9K75 - chains B and C of the 3 polymer chains in the assembly; structure by electron microscopy, 3.11 A resolution.

== Chain B (and C) ==
Name: Spike glycoprotein
Notes: chain C of this document is another copy of the same molecule, construct and numbering; everything in this record applies to it too
Chain sequence (1243 residues; numbered 1 to 1243; the number before each row is that of its first residue):
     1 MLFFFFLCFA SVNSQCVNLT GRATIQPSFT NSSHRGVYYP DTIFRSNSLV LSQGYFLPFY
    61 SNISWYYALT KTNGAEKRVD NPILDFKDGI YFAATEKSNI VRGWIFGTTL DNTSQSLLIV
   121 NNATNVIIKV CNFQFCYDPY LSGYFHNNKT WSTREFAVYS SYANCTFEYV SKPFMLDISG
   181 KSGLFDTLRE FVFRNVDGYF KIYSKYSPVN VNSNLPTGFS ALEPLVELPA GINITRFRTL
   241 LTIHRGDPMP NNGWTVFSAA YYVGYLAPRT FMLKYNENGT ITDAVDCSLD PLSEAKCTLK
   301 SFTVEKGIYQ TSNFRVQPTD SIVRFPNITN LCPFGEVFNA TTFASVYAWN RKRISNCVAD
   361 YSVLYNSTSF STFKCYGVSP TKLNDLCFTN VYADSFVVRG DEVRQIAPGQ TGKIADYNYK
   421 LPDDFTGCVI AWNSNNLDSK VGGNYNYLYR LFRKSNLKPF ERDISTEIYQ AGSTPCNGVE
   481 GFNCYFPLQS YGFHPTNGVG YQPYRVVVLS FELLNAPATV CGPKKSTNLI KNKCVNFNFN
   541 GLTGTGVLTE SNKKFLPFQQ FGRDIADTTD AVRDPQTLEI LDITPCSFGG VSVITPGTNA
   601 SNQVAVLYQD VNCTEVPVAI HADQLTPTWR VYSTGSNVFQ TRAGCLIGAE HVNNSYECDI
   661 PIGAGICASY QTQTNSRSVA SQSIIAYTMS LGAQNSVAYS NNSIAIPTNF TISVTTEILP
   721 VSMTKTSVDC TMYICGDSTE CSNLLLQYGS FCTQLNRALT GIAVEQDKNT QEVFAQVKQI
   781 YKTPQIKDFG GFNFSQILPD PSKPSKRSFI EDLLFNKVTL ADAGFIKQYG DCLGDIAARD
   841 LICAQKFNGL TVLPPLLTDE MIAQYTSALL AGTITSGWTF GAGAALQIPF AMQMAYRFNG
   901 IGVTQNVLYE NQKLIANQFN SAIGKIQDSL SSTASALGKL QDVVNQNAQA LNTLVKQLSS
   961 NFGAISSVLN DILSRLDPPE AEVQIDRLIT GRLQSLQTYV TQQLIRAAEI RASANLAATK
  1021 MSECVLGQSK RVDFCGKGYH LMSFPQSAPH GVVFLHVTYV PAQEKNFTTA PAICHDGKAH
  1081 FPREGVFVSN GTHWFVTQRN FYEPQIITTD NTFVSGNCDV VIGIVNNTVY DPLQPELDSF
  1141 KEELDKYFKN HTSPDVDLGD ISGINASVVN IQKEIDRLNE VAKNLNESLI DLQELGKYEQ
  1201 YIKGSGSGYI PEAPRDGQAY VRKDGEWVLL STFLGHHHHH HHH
Disordered / not traced: 1-14, 72-74, 145-151, 246-252, 673-680, 1132-1243
Disulfide bonds: Cys-16/Cys-136, Cys-131/Cys-165, Cys-287/Cys-297, Cys-332/Cys-357, Cys-375/Cys-428, Cys-387/Cys-521, Cys-476/Cys-484, Cys-534/Cys-586, Cys-613/Cys-645, Cys-658/Cys-667, Cys-730/Cys-752, Cys-735/Cys-741, Cys-832/Cys-843, Cys-1024/Cys-1035, Cys-1074/Cys-1118
Covalently attached groups: N-acetylglucosamine (NAG) linked to Asn-18, Asn-31, Asn-62, Asn-112, Asn-122, Asn-164, Asn-233, Asn-278, Asn-327, Asn-339, Asn-366, Asn-599, Asn-612, Asn-653, Asn-701, Asn-709, Asn-793, Asn-1066, Asn-1090, Asn-1126
Small-molecule neighbours:
  - N-acetylglucosamine (NAG; 2-acetamido-2-deoxy-beta-D-glucopyranose), molecule 1: Tyr-347, Ala-348, Ile-464
  - N-acetylglucosamine (NAG), molecule 2: Phe-452, Tyr-485, Gln-489
  - N-acetylglucosamine (NAG), molecule 3: Arg-453, Ser-455, Asn-456, Leu-457, Lys-458, Glu-461
What the authors report for this chain:
  - post-translational modification sites: Asn-112, Asn-366

== Interface between chain B and chain C ==
Residue-residue contacts (165):
  Leu-51(B) / Leu-746(C)
  Gln-53(B) / Thr-739(C)
  Gln-53(B) / Ser-742(C)  hydrogen bond
  Gln-53(B) / Asn-743(C)
  Gln-53(B) / Leu-746(C)
  Lys-300(B) / Thr-753(C)
  Ser-312(B) / Asp-729(C)
  Arg-351(B) / Tyr-199(C)
  Val-378(B) / Arg-975(C)
  Ser-379(B) / Arg-975(C)  hydrogen bond (backbone-backbone)
  Ser-379(B) / Leu-976(C)
  Ser-379(B) / Asp-977(C)  hydrogen bond (side chain-backbone)
  Thr-381(B) / Asp-977(C)
  Lys-382(B) / Leu-973(C)  hydrogen bond (side chain-backbone)
  Lys-382(B) / Ser-974(C)
  Lys-382(B) / Arg-975(C)
  Lys-382(B) / Leu-976(C)
  Leu-386(B) / Ser-974(C)
  Leu-386(B) / Arg-975(C)
  Tyr-392(B) / Tyr-199(C)
  Tyr-392(B) / Pro-229(C)
  Arg-399(B) / Ser-369(C)  hydrogen bond
  Asp-401(B) / Phe-370(C)
  Asp-401(B) / Ser-371(C)
  Glu-402(B) / Ser-369(C)
  Arg-404(B) / Phe-370(C)
  Arg-404(B) / Ser-371(C)
  Arg-404(B) / Phe-373(C)
  Gly-409(B) / Pro-380(C)
  Thr-411(B) / Pro-380(C)
  Thr-411(B) / Thr-381(C)
  Gly-412(B) / Tyr-365(C)
  Lys-413(B) / Tyr-365(C)
  Asp-416(B) / Tyr-365(C)  hydrogen bond
  Tyr-417(B) / Tyr-365(C)  hydrophobic
  Pro-422(B) / Asp-197(C)
  Leu-451(B) / Asn-366(C)
  Pro-459(B) / Asp-197(C)
  Pro-459(B) / Gly-198(C)
  Phe-460(B) / Asp-197(C)
  Phe-460(B) / Gly-198(C)
  Phe-460(B) / Gly-231(C)
  Glu-461(B) / Gly-231(C)
  Arg-462(B) / Thr-166(C)
  Arg-462(B) / Ala-230(C)
  Arg-462(B) / Gly-231(C)  hydrogen bond (backbone-backbone)
  Ile-464(B) / Gln-115(C)
  Ser-465(B) / Thr-113(C)
  Glu-467(B) / Thr-113(C)
  Gln-489(B) / Asn-366(C)
  Tyr-501(B) / Asn-436(C)
  Leu-513(B) / Arg-975(C)
  Asn-515(B) / Phe-44(C)
  Gly-541(B) / Ser-974(C)
  Leu-542(B) / Ser-974(C)
  Thr-543(B) / Asn-970(C)  hydrogen bond (backbone-side chain)
  Thr-543(B) / Ser-974(C)  hydrogen bond (backbone-side chain)
  Gly-544(B) / Asn-970(C)
  Thr-545(B) / Asp-737(C)
  Lys-553(B) / Asp-835(C)
  Lys-553(B) / Ile-836(C)
  Gln-559(B) / Phe-44(C)
  Asp-564(B) / Arg-839(C)  salt bridge
  Ile-565(B) / Asn-47(C)
  Ala-566(B) / Val-955(C)
  Ala-566(B) / Leu-958(C)  hydrophobic
  Asp-567(B) / Ser-959(C)
  Asp-567(B) / Ser-967(C)  hydrogen bond
  Asp-567(B) / Val-968(C)
  Asp-570(B) / Arg-839(C)  salt bridge
  Ile-583(B) / Arg-839(C)
  Pro-585(B) / Asp-737(C)
  Cys-586(B) / Asp-737(C)  hydrogen bond (backbone-side chain)
  Ser-587(B) / Met-732(C)  hydrogen bond
  Phe-588(B) / Tyr-829(C)  hydrophobic
  Gln-609(B) / Val-852(C)
  Gln-609(B) / Pro-854(C)
  Asp-610(B) / Gly-824(C)
  Asp-610(B) / Ile-826(C)
  Asp-610(B) / Gln-828(C)
  Asp-610(B) / Tyr-829(C)
  Asp-610(B) / Lys-846(C)  salt bridge
  Val-611(B) / Tyr-829(C)  hydrophobic
  Glu-615(B) / Gln-828(C)
  Arg-642(B) / Phe-825(C)
  Arg-642(B) / Thr-858(C)
  Arg-642(B) / Glu-860(C)  salt bridge
  Ala-643(B) / Pro-854(C)  hydrophobic
  Pro-661(B) / Leu-856(C)  hydrophobic
  Ala-664(B) / Pro-855(C)  hydrogen bond (backbone-backbone)
  Ala-664(B) / Leu-856(C)
  Ala-664(B) / Thr-858(C)
  Gly-665(B) / Leu-856(C)  hydrogen bond (backbone-backbone)
  Met-689(B) / Leu-857(C)  hydrophobic
  Met-689(B) / Met-861(C)
  Leu-691(B) / Lys-778(C)
  Leu-691(B) / Met-861(C)  hydrophobic
  Leu-691(B) / Gln-864(C)
  Leu-691(B) / Tyr-865(C)  hydrogen bond (backbone-side chain)
  Gly-692(B) / Lys-778(C)
  Ala-693(B) / Lys-778(C)
  Ala-693(B) / Gln-779(C)
  Ala-693(B) / Ile-780(C)  hydrogen bond (backbone-backbone)
  Gln-694(B) / Ile-780(C)
  Gln-694(B) / Lys-782(C)
  Asn-695(B) / Gln-779(C)
  Asn-695(B) / Ile-780(C)  hydrogen bond (backbone-backbone)
  Asn-695(B) / Tyr-781(C)
  Asn-695(B) / Lys-782(C)  hydrogen bond (backbone-backbone)
  Val-697(B) / Tyr-781(C)  hydrophobic
  Val-697(B) / Thr-875(C)
  Ala-698(B) / Gln-887(C)
  Tyr-699(B) / Ile-786(C)  hydrophobic
  Tyr-699(B) / Asp-788(C)  hydrogen bond (side chain-backbone)
  Tyr-699(B) / Phe-789(C)
  Tyr-699(B) / Thr-875(C)
  Tyr-699(B) / Ile-888(C)
  Tyr-699(B) / Pro-889(C)  hydrophobic
  Tyr-699(B) / Phe-890(C)  hydrogen bond (side chain-backbone)
  Ser-700(B) / Pro-889(C)
  Asn-701(B) / Asp-788(C)  hydrogen bond
  Asn-701(B) / Pro-889(C)
  Ser-703(B) / Gln-887(C)  hydrogen bond
  Ser-703(B) / Pro-889(C)
  Ile-704(B) / Gln-887(C)
  Ala-705(B) / Leu-886(C)
  Ala-705(B) / Gln-887(C)  hydrogen bond (backbone-backbone)
  Pro-707(B) / Leu-886(C)
  Gln-949(B) / Arg-757(C)
  Thr-953(B) / Gln-754(C)
  Thr-953(B) / Arg-757(C)
  Gln-957(B) / Ser-750(C)
  Gln-957(B) / Phe-751(C)
  Gln-957(B) / Gln-754(C)  hydrogen bond
  Ser-960(B) / Gly-749(C)
  Asn-961(B) / Gln-747(C)  hydrogen bond (backbone-backbone)
  Phe-962(B) / Gln-747(C)  hydrogen bond (backbone-backbone)
  Phe-962(B) / Phe-751(C)  hydrophobic
  Gly-963(B) / Asp-986(C)
  Gln-994(B) / Gln-994(C)
  Thr-998(B) / Gln-997(C)
  Thr-1001(B) / Thr-1001(C)
  Gln-1002(B) / Leu-1004(C)
  Ile-1005(B) / Leu-1004(C)  hydrophobic
  Arg-1031(B) / Glu-1023(C)  salt bridge
  Arg-1031(B) / Arg-1031(C)
  Val-1032(B) / Ser-1022(C)
  Lys-1037(B) / Gly-881(C)  hydrogen bond (side chain-backbone)
  Gly-1038(B) / Ala-882(C)
  Tyr-1039(B) / Ala-882(C)  hydrophobic
  Glu-1064(B) / Ala-884(C)
  Glu-1064(B) / Leu-886(C)
  Thr-1069(B) / Met-892(C)
  Ala-1070(B) / Met-892(C)
  Pro-1071(B) / Met-892(C)
  Pro-1071(B) / Tyr-909(C)
  Phe-1081(B) / Gln-905(C)
  Phe-1081(B) / Tyr-909(C)  hydrophobic
  Pro-1082(B) / Gln-905(C)
  Val-1086(B) / Tyr-896(C)
  Arg-1099(B) / Trp-878(C)
  Arg-1099(B) / Tyr-896(C)
  Phe-1113(B) / Thr-904(C)
  Ser-1115(B) / Asn-906(C)  hydrogen bond
  Val-1120(B) / Glu-910(C)
Interface residues without a listed pair, chain B (132 interface residues in all): Gln-310, Asn-313, Gly-377, Gln-410, Asp-424, Val-499, Leu-514, Asn-552, Leu-556, Arg-563, Thr-568, Asp-582, Thr-584, Gly-589, Ala-619, Ile-662, Gly-663, Ile-666, Cys-667, Ser-696, Asn-702, Asp-977, Pro-979, Ser-995, Asp-1033, Val-1060, Gly-1116, Val-1121, Ile-1122
Interface residues without a listed pair, chain C (126 interface residues in all): Thr-42, Ser-46, Ile-232, Asn-233, Asn-278, Ser-362, Thr-368, Thr-372, Asp-423, Val-499, Ser-727, Tyr-748, Gln-771, Gln-776, Lys-827, Gly-830, Gly-834, Ala-844, Phe-847, Asn-848, Thr-851, Leu-853, Ala-885, Gln-912, Lys-913, Asp-971, Thr-1019, Leu-1026, Gly-1027

== Overview ==
132 residues of chain B face 126 of chain C across their interface, with 28 hydrogen bonds and 5 salt bridges.
Polar contacts include Asp-564(B)/Arg-839(C), Asp-570(B)/Arg-839(C) and Asp-610(B)/Lys-846(C). Ligands of
chain B: 3 copies of N-acetylglucosamine. From the paper: modification sites Asn-112(B) and Asn-366(B).
Both chains are Spike glycoprotein. Entry 9K75 (SARS-CoV-2 related bat coronavirus BANAL-103 spike in the
closed state) was determined by electron microscopy together with 9K6Z from the same study.
